PDB entry 1IBM | X-ray diffraction, 3.31 A resolution | chains A and Q of the 24 polymer chains in the assembly

== Chain A ==
Molecule: 16S ribosomal RNA
From: Thermus thermophilus
Sequence (1522 nucleotides; row label = number of the first residue in the row; note: 42 numbers in that range are skipped by the numbering (no residue carries them; nothing is unmodelled there); a row labelled like 190A-190L holds insertion residues (190A, then the next letters in order); numbering starts at 0):
     0 UUUGUUGGAG AGUUUGAUCC UGGCUCAGGG UGAACGCUGG CGGCGUGCCU AAGACAUGCA
    60 AGUCGUGCGG G
    73 CCGCGGGGUU UU
    88 ACUCCG
    95 UGGUC
   101 AGCGGCGGAC GGGUGAGUAA CGCGUGGGU
  129A G
   130 ACCUACCCGG AAGAGGGGGA CAACCCGGGG AAACUCGGGC UAAUCCCCCA UGUGGACCCG
   190 C
190A-190L CCCUUGGGGUGU
   191 GUCCAAAGGG CUUU
   216 GCCCGCUUCC GGAUGGGCCC GCGUCCCAUC AGCUAGUUGG UGGGGUAAUG GCCCACCAAG
   276 GCGACGACGG GUAGCCGGUC UGAGAGGAUG GCCGGCCACA GGGGCACUGA GACACGGGCC
   336 CCACUCCUAC GGGAGGCAGC AGUUAGGAAU CUUCCGCAAU GGGCGCAAGC CUGACGGAGC
   396 GACGCCGCUU GGAGGAAGAA GCCCUUCGGG GUGUAAACUC CUGAA
   442 CCCGGGACGA AACCCCCGAC GA
   474 GGGGACUGAC GGUACCGGG
   494 GUAAUAGCGC CGGCCAACUC CGUGCCAGCA GCCGCGGUAA UACGGAGGGC GCGAGCGUUA
   554 CCCGGAUUCA CUGGGCGUAA AGGGCGUGUA GGCGGCCUGG GGCGUCCCAU GUGAAAGACC
   614 ACGGCUCAAC CGUGGGGGAG CGUGGGAUAC GCUCAGGCUA GACGGUGGGA GAGGGUGGUG
   674 GAAUUCCCGG AGUAGCGGUG AAAUGCGCAG AUACCGGGAG GAACGCCGAU GGCGAAGGCA
   734 GCCACCUGGU CCACCCGUGA CGCUGAGGCG CGAAAGCGUG GGGAGCAAAC CGGAUUAGAU
   794 ACCCGGGUAG UCCACGCCCU AAACGAUGCG CGCUAGGUCU CUGGGUCU
   848 CCUGGGGGCC GAAGCUAACG CGUUAAGCGC GCCGCCUGGG GAGUACGGCC GCAAGGCUGA
   908 AACUCAAAGG AAUUGACGGG GGCCCGCACA AGCGGUGGAG CAUGUGGUUU AAUUCGAAGC
   968 AACGCGAAGA ACCUUACCAG GCCUUGACAU GCUAGG
 1003A G
  1004 AACCCGGGUG AAAGCCUGGG GUGCCCC
1030A-1030D GCGA
  1031 GGGGAGCCCU AGCACAGGUG CUGCAUGGCC GUCGUCAGCU CGUGCCGUGA GGUGUUGGGU
  1091 UAAGUCCCGC AACGAGCGCA ACCCCCGCCG UUAGUUGCCA GCGGUUCGGC CGGGCACUCU
  1151 AACGGGACUG CCCGCGAAA
  1171 GCGGGAGGAA GGAGGGGACG ACGUCUGGUC AGCAUGGCCC UUACGGCCUG GGCGACACAC
  1231 GUGCUACAAU GCCCACUACA AAGCGAUGCC ACCCGGCAAC GGGGAGCUAA UCGCAAAAAG
  1291 GUGGGCCCAG UUCGGAUUGG GGUCUGCAAC CCGACCCCAU GAAGCCGGAA UCGCUAGUAA
  1351 UCGCGGAUCA G
 1361A C
  1362 CAUGCCGCGG UGAAUACGUU CCCGGGCCUU GUACACACCG CCCGUCACGC CAUGGGAGCG
  1422 GGCUCUACCC GAAGUCGCCG GG
  1446 AGCCUACGGG
  1459 CAGGCGCCGA GGGUAGGGCC CGUGACUGGG GCGAAGUCGU AACAAGGUAG CUGUACCGGA
  1519 AGGUGCGGCU GGAUCACCUC CUUUCU
Disordered / not traced: 0-4, 1535-1544
Ion coordination: Mg2+ site 1: U12, G22; Mg2+ site 2: U12, C526, G527; Mg2+ site 3: G15, U920; Mg2+ site 4 near G21 (its only coordinating residue here); Mg2+ site 5: G61, G105; Mg2+ site 6: G69, G70, U98; Mg2+ site 7: A109, G331; Mg2+ site 8: A116, G117, G289; Mg2+ site 9: C174, C175; Mg2+ site 10: G181, G183; Mg2+ site 11: U182, G183; Mg2+ site 12 near A195 (its only coordinating residue here); 64 more Mg2+ sites not listed

== Chain Q ==
Protein: 30S ribosomal protein S17
From: Thermus thermophilus
Chain sequence (105 residues; row label = number of the first residue in the row):
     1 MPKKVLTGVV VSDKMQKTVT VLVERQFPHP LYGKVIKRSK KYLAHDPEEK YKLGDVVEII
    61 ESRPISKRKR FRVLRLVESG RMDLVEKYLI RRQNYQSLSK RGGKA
Disordered / not traced: 1

== Chain A / chain Q interface ==
Contacting residue pairs - 90 pairs, chain A then chain Q:
  G127(A) - Pro2(Q)  hydrogen bond to the sugar
  G127(A) - Glu61(Q)  hydrogen bond to the base
  G128(A) - Pro2(Q)  sugar contact
  G128(A) - Lys3(Q)  hydrogen bond to the phosphate
  G128(A) - Glu61(Q)  sugar contact
  U129(A) - Lys3(Q)  salt bridge to the phosphate
  A130(A) - Arg63(Q)  salt bridge to the phosphate
  A130(A) - Pro64(Q)  base contact
  U190E(A) - Ser62(Q)  base contact
  U190E(A) - Arg63(Q)  hydrogen bond to the sugar
  U190E(A) - Arg72(Q)  base contact
  C234(A) - Glu61(Q)  base contact
  C234(A) - Pro64(Q)  sugar contact
  C234(A) - Arg70(Q)  hydrogen bond to the phosphate
  C235(A) - Glu61(Q)  sugar contact
  C235(A) - Arg70(Q)  salt bridge to the phosphate
  C235(A) - Phe71(Q)  sugar contact
  G236(A) - Lys40(Q)  salt bridge to the phosphate
  G236(A) - Tyr42(Q)  phosphate contact
  C237(A) - Arg25(Q)  salt bridge to the phosphate
  C237(A) - Lys40(Q)  salt bridge to the phosphate
  C237(A) - Tyr42(Q)  phosphate contact
  G238(A) - Arg25(Q)  salt bridge to the phosphate
  A246(A) - Leu98(Q)  sugar contact
  A246(A) - Ser99(Q)  sugar contact
  G247(A) - Ser99(Q)  phosphate contact
  G247(A) - Lys100(Q)  salt bridge to the phosphate
  U253(A) - Met15(Q)  sugar contact
  U253(A) - Leu43(Q)  sugar contact
  U253(A) - Lys67(Q)  salt bridge to the phosphate
  U253(A) - Arg68(Q)  phosphate contact
  G254(A) - Met15(Q)  sugar contact
  G254(A) - Gln16(Q)  hydrogen bond to the sugar
  G254(A) - Thr18(Q)  hydrogen bond to the sugar
  G254(A) - Ser66(Q)  hydrogen bond to the phosphate
  G254(A) - Lys67(Q)  phosphate contact
  G254(A) - Arg68(Q)  phosphate contact
  G254(A) - Lys69(Q)  phosphate contact
  G255(A) - Gln16(Q)  hydrogen bond to the sugar
  G255(A) - Lys17(Q)  hydrogen bond to the phosphate
  G255(A) - Ser66(Q)  phosphate contact
  G255(A) - Lys69(Q)  salt bridge to the phosphate
  U256(A) - Lys17(Q)  salt bridge to the phosphate
  U264(A) - Arg63(Q)  sugar contact
  U264(A) - Pro64(Q)  hydrogen bond to the sugar
  G265(A) - Pro64(Q)  sugar contact
  G265(A) - Ile65(Q)  phosphate contact
  G265(A) - Ser66(Q)  sugar contact
  G265(A) - Lys67(Q)  hydrogen bond to the sugar
  G266(A) - Lys67(Q)  phosphate contact
  C267(A) - Lys67(Q)  phosphate contact
  A273(A) - Gln16(Q)  sugar contact
  G275(A) - Lys14(Q)  sugar contact
  G275(A) - Met15(Q)  sugar contact
  G276(A) - Ser12(Q)  hydrogen bond to the phosphate
  G276(A) - Met15(Q)  sugar contact
  G276(A) - Thr20(Q)  phosphate contact
  G276(A) - Arg68(Q)  hydrogen bond to the sugar
  C277(A) - Lys41(Q)  salt bridge to the phosphate
  C277(A) - Arg68(Q)  salt bridge to the phosphate
  G278(A) - Lys41(Q)  salt bridge to the phosphate
  G278(A) - Tyr95(Q)  base contact
  A279(A) - Arg91(Q)  salt bridge to the phosphate
  A279(A) - Tyr95(Q)  hydrogen bond to the phosphate
  A279(A) - Leu98(Q)  base contact
  C280(A) - Arg38(Q)  base contact
  C280(A) - Ser39(Q)  hydrogen bond to the base
  C280(A) - Arg91(Q)  base contact
  C564(A) - Leu31(Q)  base contact
  C564(A) - Tyr32(Q)  sugar contact
  U582(A) - Asn94(Q)  hydrogen bond to the sugar
  U582(A) - Ala105(Q)  hydrogen bond to the sugar
  A583(A) - Asn94(Q)  hydrogen bond to the sugar
  G584(A) - Lys87(Q)  phosphate contact
  G585(A) - Lys34(Q)  hydrogen bond to the phosphate
  C586(A) - Lys34(Q)  salt bridge to the phosphate
  G635(A) - Pro2(Q)  sugar contact
  G635(A) - Lys4(Q)  salt bridge to the phosphate
  U636(A) - Pro2(Q)  sugar contact
  G760(A) - Asn94(Q)  base contact
  G760(A) - Leu98(Q)  sugar contact
  G760(A) - Gly103(Q)  base contact
  G760(A) - Lys104(Q)  hydrogen bond to the base
  G760(A) - Ala105(Q)  base contact
  G761(A) - Gly102(Q)  sugar contact
  G761(A) - Gly103(Q)  hydrogen bond to the sugar
  G761(A) - Lys104(Q)  hydrogen bond to the sugar
  C879(A) - Lys34(Q)  salt bridge to the phosphate
  C896(A) - Lys100(Q)  salt bridge to the phosphate
  C897(A) - Arg101(Q)  sugar contact
Also at the interface, not in a pair above, chain A (52 interface residues in all): G190F, U252, C272, A300, G581, C596, G597, U598, G644, C647, A759, C762
Also at the interface, not in a pair above, chain Q (52 interface residues in all): Gln26, Pro28, Val35, Lys37, Arg81, Ile90, Arg92, Ser97

== Overview ==
The chain A/chain Q interface involves 52 residues from each chain, with 23 hydrogen bonds and 19 salt
bridges. Among the polar pairs are G127(A)-Glu61(Q), C280(A)-Ser39(Q) and G760(A)-Lys104(Q). U12(A) and G22(A)
coordinate Mg2+ site 1.
Here chain A is 16S ribosomal RNA and chain Q is 30S ribosomal protein S17, both from Thermus thermophilus.
Entry 1IBM (Structure of the thermus thermophilus 30S ribosomal subunit in complex with a messenger RNA
fragment and ...) was determined by X-ray diffraction, deposited together with 1IBK and 1IBL.
